Entry 7X46 (electron microscopy, 3.85 A resolution); this record covers chains A and B of the 5 polymer chains in the assembly.

Chain A:
Name: Virion protein 1
From: Coxsackievirus B1
Reference sequence: W8GTF7 (W8GTF7_9ENTO); residues 1-278 here = UniProt positions 1-278
Amino-acid sequence (278 residues; row label = number of the first residue in the row):
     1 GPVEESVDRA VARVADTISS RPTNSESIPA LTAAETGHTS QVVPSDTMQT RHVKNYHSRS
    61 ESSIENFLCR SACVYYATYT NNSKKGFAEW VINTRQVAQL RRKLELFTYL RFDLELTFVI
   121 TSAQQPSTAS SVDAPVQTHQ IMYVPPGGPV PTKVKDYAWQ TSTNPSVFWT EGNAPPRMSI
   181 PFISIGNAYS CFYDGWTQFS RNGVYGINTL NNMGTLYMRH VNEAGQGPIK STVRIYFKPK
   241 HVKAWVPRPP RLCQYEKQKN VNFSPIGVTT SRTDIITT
Not modelled in the structure: 1-57, 198-203, 277-278
Differences from the reference sequence: conflict Lys-84 (Glu in W8GTF7)

Chain B:
Name: VP2
From: Coxsackievirus B1
Reference sequence: A0A2S0RQC2 (A0A2S0RQC2_9ENTO); residues 1-263 here correspond to UniProt positions 70-332 (UniProt number = residue number + 69)
Amino-acid sequence (263 residues; row label = number of the first residue in the row):
     1 SPSAEECGYS DRVRSITLGN STITTQECAN VVVGYGVWPE YLKDNEATAE DQPTQPDVAT
    61 CRFYTLESVQ WMKNSAGWWW KLPDALSQMG LFGQNMQYHY LGRTGYTIHV QCNASKFHQG
   121 CLLVVCVPEA EMGCSNLNNT PEFSELSGGD SARMFTDTQV GESNAKKVQT AVWNAGMGVG
   181 VGNLTIFPHQ WINLRTNNSA TLVMPYINSV PMDNMFRHNN LTLMIIPFVP LNYSEGSSPY
   241 VPITVTIAPM CAEYNGLRLA SNQ
Not modelled in the structure: 1-13, 27-29, 40-57, 255-263

Chain A / chain B interface:
Pairs across the interface - 62 pairs, chain A then chain B:
  Tyr-109(A) / Glu-129(B)  hydrogen bond
  Asn-187(A) / Ser-209(B)
  Asn-187(A) / Val-210(B)
  Asn-187(A) / Pro-211(B)
  Ala-188(A) / Ser-209(B)
  Phe-192(A) / Glu-129(B)
  Phe-192(A) / Glu-131(B)
  Tyr-193(A) / Glu-129(B)
  Tyr-193(A) / Glu-131(B)  hydrogen bond (backbone-side chain)
  Tyr-193(A) / Arg-217(B)  hydrogen bond (side chain-backbone)
  Tyr-193(A) / His-218(B)
  Asp-194(A) / Lys-81(B)  salt bridge
  Asp-194(A) / Glu-129(B)  hydrogen bond (backbone-side chain)
  Asp-194(A) / Ala-130(B)
  Asp-194(A) / His-218(B)
  Asp-194(A) / Asn-219(B)  hydrogen bond (backbone-backbone)
  Gly-195(A) / Arg-217(B)
  Trp-196(A) / Phe-143(B)  hydrophobic
  Trp-196(A) / Arg-217(B)  hydrogen bond (backbone-backbone)
  Thr-197(A) / Arg-217(B)
  Tyr-205(A) / Glu-131(B)
  Tyr-205(A) / Met-132(B)
  Tyr-205(A) / Thr-140(B)
  Tyr-205(A) / Leu-146(B)  hydrophobic
  Val-246(A) / Tyr-35(B)
  Pro-247(A) / Ile-186(B)  hydrophobic
  Pro-247(A) / Phe-187(B)
  Arg-248(A) / Pro-128(B)  hydrogen bond (side chain-backbone)
  Arg-248(A) / Glu-129(B)  hydrogen bond (side chain-backbone)
  Arg-248(A) / Ile-186(B)
  Arg-248(A) / Phe-187(B)
  Pro-249(A) / Val-179(B)  hydrophobic
  Pro-249(A) / Asn-183(B)
  Pro-249(A) / Ile-186(B)  hydrophobic
  Pro-249(A) / Phe-187(B)
  Arg-251(A) / Met-177(B)
  Arg-251(A) / Gly-178(B)
  Leu-252(A) / Asn-174(B)
  Leu-252(A) / Gly-178(B)  hydrogen bond (backbone-backbone)
  Leu-252(A) / Gly-180(B)
  Cys-253(A) / Asn-174(B)
  Cys-253(A) / Gly-178(B)  hydrogen bond (backbone-backbone)
  Glu-256(A) / Leu-137(B)
  Lys-257(A) / Leu-137(B)
  Lys-257(A) / Asn-138(B)
  Lys-259(A) / Asn-138(B)
  Val-261(A) / Glu-131(B)
  Val-261(A) / Met-132(B)
  Asn-262(A) / Gly-133(B)
  Asn-262(A) / Cys-134(B)  hydrogen bond (side chain-backbone)
  Asn-262(A) / Asn-136(B)  hydrogen bond (side chain-backbone)
  Asn-262(A) / Leu-137(B)  hydrogen bond (side chain-backbone)
  Asn-262(A) / Asn-139(B)  hydrogen bond (side chain-backbone)
  Phe-263(A) / Gln-169(B)
  Phe-263(A) / Asn-174(B)
  Phe-263(A) / Gly-176(B)
  Phe-263(A) / Gly-178(B)
  Pro-265(A) / Gln-159(B)
  Pro-265(A) / Gln-169(B)
  Pro-265(A) / Asn-174(B)
  Ile-266(A) / Trp-173(B)  hydrogen bond (backbone-side chain)
  Ile-266(A) / Asn-174(B)  hydrogen bond (backbone-side chain)
Also at the interface, not in a pair above, chain A (29 interface residues in all): Pro-250, Asn-260, Gly-267, Val-268
Also at the interface, not in a pair above, chain B (40 interface residues in all): Pro-141, Ala-171, Leu-184, Ile-207, Asn-208, Thr-222

In short:
29 residues of chain A face 40 of chain B across their interface; the contacts include 16 hydrogen bonds and 1
salt bridge. Polar contacts include Asp-194(A)/Lys-81(B), Tyr-109(A)/Glu-129(B) and Tyr-193(A)/Glu-131(B).
Here chain A is Virion protein 1 and chain B is VP2, both from Coxsackievirus B1. Entry 7X46 (Cryo-EM
structure of Coxsackievirus B1 A-particle in complex with nAb 2E6 (classified from CVB1 mature virion ...) was
determined by electron microscopy (same publication as 7X2G, 7X2I, 7X2O, 7X2T, 7X2W, 7X35 and 7 further
entries).
